PDB entry 8VHX | electron microscopy, 2.90 A resolution | chains A and B of the 8 polymer chains in the assembly

Chain A (and B):
Protein: Neck 1
Source organism: Chivirus chi
Notes: chain B of this document is another copy of the same molecule, construct and numbering; everything in this record applies to it too
Reference sequence: M9NTK8 (M9NTK8_9CAUD); numbering as in UniProt (aligned over 1-84)
Amino-acid sequence (84 residues; row label = number of the first residue in the row):
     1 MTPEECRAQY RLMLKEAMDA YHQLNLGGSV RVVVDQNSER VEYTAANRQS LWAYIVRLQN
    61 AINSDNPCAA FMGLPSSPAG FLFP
Unresolved in the structure: 1

How chain A and chain B interact:
Pairs across the interface (40; chain A residue first):
  Met18(A) - Met72(B)  hydrophobic
  Tyr21(A) - Tyr54(B)  hydrophobic
  His22(A) - Met13(B)
  His22(A) - Glu16(B)  salt bridge
  His22(A) - Tyr54(B)  hydrogen bond
  Leu24(A) - Thr44(B)
  Asn25(A) - Ala46(B)
  Asn25(A) - Ser50(B)
  Asn25(A) - Leu51(B)
  Leu26(A) - Ala17(B)  hydrophobic
  Leu26(A) - Ala46(B)
  Leu26(A) - Leu51(B)  hydrophobic
  Gly27(A) - Val30(B)
  Gly27(A) - Tyr43(B)
  Gly27(A) - Thr44(B)
  Gly27(A) - Ala46(B)
  Gly28(A) - Tyr43(B)
  Ser29(A) - Tyr43(B)
  Ser29(A) - Thr44(B)  hydrogen bond (backbone-backbone)
  Val30(A) - Glu42(B)
  Val30(A) - Tyr43(B)  hydrophobic
  Arg31(A) - Glu42(B)  salt bridge
  Arg31(A) - Thr44(B)
  Val32(A) - Val41(B)
  Val32(A) - Glu42(B)  hydrogen bond (backbone-backbone)
  Val33(A) - Arg40(B)
  Val34(A) - Glu39(B)
  Val34(A) - Arg40(B)  hydrogen bond (backbone-backbone)
  Asp35(A) - Glu39(B)
  Gln36(A) - Asn37(B)
  Gln36(A) - Glu39(B)
  Arg48(A) - Ala45(B)  hydrogen bond (side chain-backbone)
  Arg48(A) - Ala46(B)
  Arg48(A) - Asn47(B)
  Arg48(A) - Ser50(B)
  Trp52(A) - Arg57(B)
  Trp52(A) - Met72(B)  hydrophobic
  Ile55(A) - Met72(B)  hydrophobic
  Val56(A) - Leu74(B)  hydrophobic
  Gln59(A) - Leu74(B)
Interface residues without a listed pair, chain A (26 interface residues in all): Arg40, Ala45, Ala46, Asn60, Asn63
Interface residues without a listed pair, chain B (26 interface residues in all): Tyr10, Ala20, Ser29, Arg31, Ser38, Phe71

In short:
The chain A/chain B interface involves 26 residues from each chain; the contacts include 5 hydrogen bonds and
2 salt bridges. Polar contacts include His22(A)-Glu16(B), Arg31(A)-Glu42(B) and His22(A)-Tyr54(B).
Both chains are Neck 1 (Chivirus chi). Entry 8VHX (Cryo-EM of neck of bacteriophage Chi) was determined by
electron microscopy together with 8VJA, 8VJH and 8VJI from the same study.
